PDB entry 5DWS | X-ray diffraction, 1.65 A resolution | chains C and D of the 8 polymer chains in the assembly

== Chain C ==
Molecule: E3 ubiquitin-protein ligase Itchy homolog
Organism: Homo sapiens
Notes: EC 6.3.2.-
Reference sequence: Q96J02 (ITCH_HUMAN), isoform Q96J02-3; residues 436-474 here correspond to UniProt positions 285-323 (UniProt number = residue number - 151)
Amino-acid sequence (47 residues; each row starts with the number of its first residue):
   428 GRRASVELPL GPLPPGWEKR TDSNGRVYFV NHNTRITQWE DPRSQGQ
Disordered / not traced: 428-434
Differences from the reference sequence: expression tag (428-435)

== Chain D ==
Molecule: txnip
Amino-acid sequence (14 residues; row label = number of the first residue in the row):
   326 XTPEAPPCYM DVIX
Disordered / not traced: 326-328
Modified / non-standard residues: ACE (acetyl group) at position 326; NH2 (amino group) at position 339

== Chain C / chain D interface ==
Pairs across the interface - 17 pairs, chain C then chain D:
  Arg447(C) - Val337(D)  hydrogen bond (side chain-backbone)
  Arg453(C) - Glu329(D)
  Tyr455(C) - Pro331(D)  hydrophobic
  Tyr455(C) - Pro332(D)
  Tyr455(C) - Val337(D)
  Val457(C) - Tyr334(D)  hydrophobic
  Asn458(C) - Tyr334(D)
  His459(C) - Tyr334(D)  hydrogen bond
  Arg462(C) - Tyr334(D)  hydrogen bond
  Ile463(C) - Tyr334(D)
  Thr464(C) - Pro331(D)
  Thr464(C) - Pro332(D)  hydrogen bond (side chain-backbone)
  Thr464(C) - Tyr334(D)
  Gln465(C) - Pro331(D)
  Trp466(C) - Glu329(D)  hydrogen bond (side chain-backbone)
  Trp466(C) - Ala330(D)
  Trp466(C) - Pro331(D)
Other interface residues (no listed pair), chain C (12 interface residues in all): Asp449
Other interface residues (no listed pair), chain D (8 interface residues in all): Cys333, Ile338

== Summary ==
The interface between chain C and chain D involves 12 residues on one side and 8 on the other, with 5 hydrogen
bonds. Polar contacts include Arg447(C)-Val337(D), His459(C)-Tyr334(D) and Arg462(C)-Tyr334(D).
Chain C is E3 ubiquitin-protein ligase Itchy homolog (Homo sapiens) and chain D is txnip; the structure,
Crystal Structure of ITCH WW3 domain in complex with TXNIP peptide, was determined by X-ray diffraction.
